Entry 7NDQ (X-ray diffraction, 2.55 A resolution); this record covers chains DDD and EEE of the 5 polymer chains in the assembly.

== Chain DDD ==
Protein: TCR Gag:02-alpha
Organism: Homo sapiens
UniProt: chimeric construct of A0A0B4J268, A0A075B6U7, P0DSE1: residues 1-107 from A0A0B4J268 (TVA4_HUMAN) positions 18-108 (offset varies); residues 111-128 from A0A075B6U7 positions 4-21 (UniProt number = residue number - 107); residues 130-214 from P0DSE1 positions 129-213 (UniProt number = residue number - 1)
Chain sequence (199 residues; numbered 0 to 214; 16 numbers in that range are skipped by the numbering (no residue carries them; nothing is unmodelled there); the number before each row is that of its first residue; numbering starts at 0):
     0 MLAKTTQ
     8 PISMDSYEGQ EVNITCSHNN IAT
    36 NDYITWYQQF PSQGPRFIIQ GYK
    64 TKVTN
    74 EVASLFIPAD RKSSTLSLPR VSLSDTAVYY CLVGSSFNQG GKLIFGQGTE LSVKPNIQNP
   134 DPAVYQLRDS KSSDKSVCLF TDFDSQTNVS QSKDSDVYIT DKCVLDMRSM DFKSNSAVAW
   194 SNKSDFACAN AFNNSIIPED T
Not modelled in the structure: 0-2, 196-197, 206-214
Differences from the reference sequence: initiating methionine (0); linker (108-110, 129); engineered mutation C176 (Thr175 in P0DSE1)
UniProt features mapped onto this chain:
  - glycosylation (N-linked (GlcNAc...) asparagine): N161, N195, N206
Disulfides: C23-C104, C151-C201

== Chain EEE ==
Protein: T cell receptor beta variable 7-9, M1-specific T cell receptor beta chain
Organism: Homo sapiens
UniProt: chimeric construct of P04435, A0A0J9YX06, K7N5M4: residues 1-108 from P04435 (TVB79_HUMAN) positions 20-115 (offset varies); residues 114-127 from A0A0J9YX06 positions 2-15 (UniProt number = residue number - 112); residues 129-258 from K7N5M4 positions 120-249 (UniProt number = residue number - 9)
Chain sequence (244 residues; row label = number of the first residue in the row; note: 15 numbers in that range are skipped by the numbering (no residue carries them; nothing is unmodelled there); numbering starts at 0):
     0 MDTGVSQNPR HKITKRGQNV TFRCDPISEH
    37 NRLYWYRQTL GQGPEFLTYF QN
    63 EAQLEKSRLL SDRFSAERP
    83 KGSFSTLEIQ RTEQGDSAMY LCASSLGR
   113 EYGYTFGSGT RLTVV
   129 EDLNKVFPPE VAVFEPSEAE ISHTQKATLV CLATGFYPDH VELSWWVNGK EVHSGVCTDP
   189 QPLKEQPALN DSRYALSSRL RVSATFWQDP RNHFRCQVQF YGLSENDEWT QDRAKPVTQI
   249 VSAEAWGRAD
Not modelled in the structure: 0-2
Differences from the reference sequence: initiating methionine (0); linker (109-110, 113); engineered mutation N132 (Lys123 in K7N5M4), K133 (Asn124 in K7N5M4), D217 (Asn208 in K7N5M4)
Disulfides: C23-C104, C159-C224

== Chain DDD / chain EEE interface ==
Residue-residue contacts (94; chain DDD residue first):
  Y38(DDD) - E113(EEE)  hydrogen bond
  Y42(DDD) - Y116(EEE)
  Y42(DDD) - F118(EEE)  hydrophobic
  Q44(DDD) - Q44(EEE)  hydrogen bond
  S47(DDD) - S120(EEE)
  Q48(DDD) - S120(EEE)
  G49(DDD) - L103(EEE)
  G49(DDD) - G119(EEE)
  G49(DDD) - S120(EEE)
  P50(DDD) - F118(EEE)
  Q55(DDD) - E113(EEE)
  Y103(DDD) - Q44(EEE)  hydrogen bond
  Y103(DDD) - Q48(EEE)
  Y103(DDD) - G49(EEE)
  S109(DDD) - R110(EEE)
  S109(DDD) - E113(EEE)  hydrogen bond
  F110(DDD) - R110(EEE)
  G113(DDD) - R38(EEE)  hydrogen bond (backbone-side chain)
  G113(DDD) - Y55(EEE)
  G114(DDD) - Y40(EEE)
  G114(DDD) - Y42(EEE)
  G114(DDD) - R110(EEE)
  G114(DDD) - Y116(EEE)  hydrogen bond (backbone-side chain)
  K115(DDD) - F52(EEE)
  K115(DDD) - E67(EEE)  salt bridge
  L116(DDD) - Y42(EEE)  hydrogen bond (backbone-side chain)
  L116(DDD) - F52(EEE)
  L116(DDD) - Y116(EEE)  hydrophobic
  F118(DDD) - P50(EEE)
  F118(DDD) - F118(EEE)  hydrophobic
  G119(DDD) - G49(EEE)  hydrogen bond (backbone-backbone)
  Q120(DDD) - G47(EEE)
  Q120(DDD) - Q48(EEE)
  D134(DDD) - H151(EEE)  salt bridge
  D134(DDD) - T152(EEE)
  Y138(DDD) - S145(EEE)
  Y138(DDD) - A147(EEE)  hydrophobic
  Y138(DDD) - E148(EEE)
  Y138(DDD) - H151(EEE)
  Y138(DDD) - T152(EEE)
  Q139(DDD) - S145(EEE)  hydrogen bond (backbone-side chain)
  L140(DDD) - F142(EEE)
  L140(DDD) - E143(EEE)
  L140(DDD) - T156(EEE)
  L140(DDD) - V158(EEE)  hydrophobic
  R141(DDD) - F142(EEE)
  R141(DDD) - E143(EEE)  hydrogen bond (backbone-backbone)
  D142(DDD) - A140(EEE)
  D142(DDD) - V141(EEE)
  D142(DDD) - F142(EEE)
  S143(DDD) - V141(EEE)  hydrogen bond (backbone-backbone)
  S143(DDD) - E143(EEE)
  S143(DDD) - E252(EEE)  hydrogen bond (side chain-backbone)
  S143(DDD) - A253(EEE)
  K144(DDD) - V141(EEE)
  K144(DDD) - A251(EEE)
  K144(DDD) - E252(EEE)
  S149(DDD) - F142(EEE)
  V150(DDD) - F142(EEE)  hydrophobic
  V150(DDD) - L160(EEE)  hydrophobic
  L152(DDD) - E148(EEE)
  L152(DDD) - T156(EEE)
  L152(DDD) - V158(EEE)  hydrophobic
  T154(DDD) - R209(EEE)  hydrogen bond
  D155(DDD) - T152(EEE)
  D155(DDD) - R209(EEE)  salt bridge
  Y171(DDD) - E193(EEE)  hydrogen bond (side chain-backbone)
  I172(DDD) - L191(EEE)
  T173(DDD) - D187(EEE)
  T173(DDD) - L191(EEE)
  T173(DDD) - S205(EEE)
  T173(DDD) - R207(EEE)  hydrogen bond
  C176(DDD) - C185(EEE)  disulfide
  C176(DDD) - T186(EEE)  hydrogen bond (side chain-backbone)
  C176(DDD) - R207(EEE)
  V177(DDD) - C185(EEE)  hydrogen bond (backbone-side chain)
  L178(DDD) - G183(EEE)
  L178(DDD) - V184(EEE)
  L178(DDD) - C185(EEE)  hydrophobic
  L178(DDD) - R209(EEE)
  D179(DDD) - S182(EEE)
  D179(DDD) - G183(EEE)  hydrogen bond (backbone-backbone)
  M180(DDD) - K154(EEE)
  M180(DDD) - S182(EEE)
  M180(DDD) - R209(EEE)
  R181(DDD) - S182(EEE)  hydrogen bond (backbone-side chain)
  M183(DDD) - S211(EEE)
  F185(DDD) - K154(EEE)
  S187(DDD) - R209(EEE)
  S189(DDD) - R207(EEE)  hydrogen bond
  A190(DDD) - R207(EEE)
  V191(DDD) - V158(EEE)  hydrophobic
  W193(DDD) - L160(EEE)  hydrophobic
  W193(DDD) - A203(EEE)  hydrophobic
Also at the interface, not in a pair above, chain DDD (51 interface residues in all): K148, D174, K175, N188
Also at the interface, not in a pair above, chain EEE (53 interface residues in all): M101, V139, P144, H181, P188, V210
Cross-chain cystine bridges: C176(DDD)-C185(EEE)

== In short ==
Chain DDD and chain EEE form an interface of 51 and 53 residues respectively; the contacts include 1 disulfide
bond, 20 hydrogen bonds and 3 salt bridges. Polar contacts include K115(DDD)-E67(EEE), D134(DDD)-H151(EEE) and
D155(DDD)-R209(EEE).
Chain DDD is TCR Gag:02-alpha and chain EEE is T cell receptor beta variable 7-9, M1-specific T cell receptor
beta chain, both from Homo sapiens; the structure, Gag:02 TCR in complex with HLA-E, was determined by X-ray
diffraction together with 6ZKW, 6ZKX, 6ZKY, 6ZKZ, 7NDT and 7NDU from the same study.
